Entry 5SWS (X-ray diffraction, 2.86 A resolution); this record covers chains D and E of the 5 polymer chains in the assembly.

[Chain D]
Molecule: NP1-B17 TCR alpha chain
From: Mus musculus
Sequence (207 residues; numbered 1 to 221; 14 numbers in that range are skipped by the numbering (no residue carries them; nothing is unmodelled there); the number before each row is that of its first residue):
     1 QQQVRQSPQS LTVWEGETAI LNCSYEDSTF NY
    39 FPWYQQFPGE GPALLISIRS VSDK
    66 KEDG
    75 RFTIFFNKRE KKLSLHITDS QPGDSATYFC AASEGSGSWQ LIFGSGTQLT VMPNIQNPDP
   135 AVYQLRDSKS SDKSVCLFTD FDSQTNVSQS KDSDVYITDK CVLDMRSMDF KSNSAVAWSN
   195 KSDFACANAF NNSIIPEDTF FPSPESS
Disordered / not traced: 183-184, 215-221
Disulfide bonds: Cys150-Cys200

[Chain E]
Molecule: NP1-B17 TCR beta chain
From: Mus musculus
Sequence (242 residues; row label = number of the first residue in the row; note: 13 numbers in that range are skipped by the numbering (no residue carries them; nothing is unmodelled there)):
     1 DTTVKQNPRY KLARVGKPVN LICSQTMNHD T
    39 MYWYQKKPNQ APKLLLFYYD KIL
    66 NREADTFE
    75 KFQSSRPNN
    85 SFCSLYIGSA GLEYSAMYLC ASSAGLDAEQ YFGPGTRLLV LEDLKNVFPP EVAVFEPSEA
   145 EISHTQKATL VCLATGFYPD HVELSWWVNG KEVHSGVCTD PQPLKEQPAL NDSRYALSSR
   205 LRVSATFWQN PRNHFRCQVQ FYGLSENDEW TQDRAKPVTQ IVSAEAWGRA D
Disordered / not traced: 1-2, 255
Disulfide bonds: Cys23-Cys104, Cys156-Cys221

[How chain D and chain E interact]
Disulfides between the chains: Cys175(D)-Cys182(E)
Pairs across the interface (87; chain D residue first):
  Tyr42(D) with Gln114(E), hydrogen bond (side chain-backbone); Phe116(E), hydrophobic
  Gly47(D) with Arg9(E)
  Gly49(D) with Gly117(E); Pro118(E)
  Pro50(D) with Leu103(E); Phe116(E)
  Phe103(D) with Lys44(E); Pro50(E)
  Ser112(D) with Asp111(E)
  Trp113(D) with Tyr40(E); Tyr42(E); Phe55(E); Leu110(E); Gln114(E)
  Gln114(D) with Glu68(E)
  Leu115(D) with Gln114(E)
  Phe117(D) with Tyr42(E), hydrophobic; Ala49(E); Pro50(E); Phe116(E), hydrophobic
  Gly118(D) with Ala49(E); Pro50(E)
  Ser119(D) with Lys44(E); Asn47(E), hydrogen bond (side chain-backbone); Ala49(E)
  Gln122(D) with Asn47(E)
  Asp133(D) with His148(E), salt bridge
  Tyr137(D) with Ser142(E); Ala144(E); Glu145(E); His148(E)
  Gln138(D) with Ser142(E), hydrogen bond (backbone-side chain)
  Leu139(D) with Phe139(E); Glu140(E); Pro141(E), hydrophobic; Ser142(E); Thr153(E); Val155(E), hydrophobic
  Arg140(D) with Phe139(E); Glu140(E), hydrogen bond (backbone-backbone); Glu143(E), salt bridge
  Asp141(D) with Val138(E); Phe139(E)
  Ser142(D) with Val138(E), hydrogen bond (side chain-backbone); Glu140(E)
  Lys147(D) with Ala137(E); Phe139(E)
  Val149(D) with Phe139(E), hydrophobic; Val155(E), hydrophobic
  Leu151(D) with Thr153(E); Val155(E), hydrophobic
  Asp154(D) with Arg206(E), salt bridge
  Gln163(D) with Leu188(E)
  Ser167(D) with Glu190(E)
  Tyr170(D) with Glu190(E)
  Ile171(D) with Leu188(E)
  Thr172(D) with Asp184(E); Leu188(E); Ser202(E); Arg204(E), hydrogen bond
  Asp173(D) with Asp184(E); Arg204(E), hydrogen bond (backbone-side chain)
  Cys175(D) with Cys182(E), disulfide; Thr183(E); Arg204(E)
  Val176(D) with Cys182(E), hydrogen bond (backbone-side chain)
  Leu177(D) with Gly180(E); Cys182(E), hydrophobic; Arg204(E); Arg206(E)
  Met179(D) with Lys151(E); Ser179(E); Gly180(E); Arg206(E); Val207(E); Ser208(E)
  Arg180(D) with Ser179(E), hydrogen bond (backbone-side chain)
  Ser186(D) with Arg206(E), hydrogen bond
  Ser188(D) with Arg204(E), hydrogen bond (backbone-side chain)
  Ala189(D) with Arg204(E)
  Val190(D) with Val155(E), hydrophobic; Ser202(E); Arg204(E)
  Trp192(D) with Leu157(E); Ala200(E), hydrophobic
  Asp212(D) with His148(E), salt bridge
Other interface residues (no listed pair), chain D (46 interface residues in all): Glu48, Ser148, Thr153, Asp178, Glu211
Other interface residues (no listed pair), chain E (50 interface residues in all): Gln48, Leu52, Thr149, Thr159, Val181, Leu205, Ala250

[Summary]
46 residues of chain D and 50 residues of chain E are in contact; the contacts include 1 disulfide bond, 11
hydrogen bonds and 4 salt bridges. Polar contacts include Asp133(D)-His148(E), Arg140(D)-Glu143(E) and
Asp154(D)-Arg206(E).
Here chain D is NP1-B17 TCR alpha chain and chain E is NP1-B17 TCR beta chain, both from Mus musculus. Entry
5SWS (Crystal Structure of NP2-B17 TCR-H2Db-NP complex) was determined by X-ray diffraction (same publication
as 5SWZ).
